PDB entry 7FNI | X-ray diffraction, 1.55 A resolution | chains A and B

[Chain A]
Protein: Pre-mRNA-splicing factor 8
From: Saccharomyces cerevisiae S288C
UniProt: P33334 (PRP8_YEAST); residue numbers follow UniProt; this construct covers 1836-2090
Sequence (258 residues; each row starts with the number of its first residue):
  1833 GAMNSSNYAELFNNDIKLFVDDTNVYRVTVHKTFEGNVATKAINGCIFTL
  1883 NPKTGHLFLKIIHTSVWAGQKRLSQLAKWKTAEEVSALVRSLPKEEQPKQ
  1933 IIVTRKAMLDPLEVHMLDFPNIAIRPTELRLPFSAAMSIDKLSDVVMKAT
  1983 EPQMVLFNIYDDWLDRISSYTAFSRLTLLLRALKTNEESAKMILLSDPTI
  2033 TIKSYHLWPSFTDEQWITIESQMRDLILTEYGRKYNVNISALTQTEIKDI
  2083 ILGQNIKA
Unresolved in the structure: 2070-2090
Sequence notes: expression tag (1833-1835)

[Chain B]
Protein: A1 cistron-splicing factor AAR2
From: Saccharomyces cerevisiae S288C
UniProt: P32357 (AAR2_YEAST); aligned to UniProt positions 1-317 over residues 1-317
Sequence (308 residues; numbered -3 to 317; 13 numbers in that range are skipped by the numbering (no residue carries them; nothing is unmodelled there); the number before each row is that of its first residue; numbers below 1 keep their minus sign (Gly-3 is residue -3)):
    -3 GAMAMNTVPFTSAPIEVTIGIDQYSFNVKENQPFHGIKDIPIGHVHVIHF
    47 QHADNSSMRYGYWFDCRMGNFYIQYDPKDGLYKMMEERDGAKFENIVHNF
    97 KERQMMVSYPKIDEDDTWYNLTEFVQMDKIRKIVRKDENQFSYVDSSMTT
   147 VQENEL
   166 SSSSSDPAHSLNYTVINFKSREAIRPGHEMEDFLDKSYYLNTVMLQGIFK
   216 NSSNYFGELQFAFLNAMFFGNYGSSLQWHAMIELICSSATVPKHMLDKLD
   266 EILYYQIKTLPEQYSDILLNERVWNICLYSSFQKNSLHNTEKIMENKYPE
   316 LL
Unresolved in the structure: -3 to 0, 166-169
Sequence notes: expression tag (-3 to 0); conflict Ser166 (Leu153 in P32357), Ser167 (Lys154 in P32357), Ser170 (Asp in P32357)
Residues lining bound ligands: (1E)-N-hydroxy(phenoxy)ethanimidamide (VW8): Gln19, Tyr20, Ser21, Phe22, Val103, Ser104, Pro106

[How chain A and chain B interact]
Pairs across the interface - 17 pairs, chain A then chain B:
  Gln1907(A) - Met195(B)
  Gln1907(A) - Leu199(B)
  Leu1908(A) - Met195(B)  hydrophobic
  Trp1911(A) - Glu194(B)
  Trp1911(A) - Met195(B)  hydrophobic
  Trp1911(A) - Phe198(B)  hydrophobic
  Asp1942(A) - Lys184(B)  salt bridge
  Asp1942(A) - Phe198(B)
  Glu1945(A) - Lys184(B)  salt bridge
  Val1946(A) - Ile189(B)  hydrophobic
  Val1946(A) - Glu194(B)
  Val1946(A) - Phe198(B)  hydrophobic
  His1947(A) - Glu194(B)  salt bridge
  Leu1949(A) - Lys184(B)
  Leu1949(A) - Ser185(B)
  Leu1949(A) - Arg186(B)
  Asp1950(A) - Arg186(B)  salt bridge

[In short]
The interface between chain A and chain B involves 9 residues on one side and 8 on the other, with 4 salt
bridges. Polar contacts include Asp1942(A)-Lys184(B), Glu1945(A)-Lys184(B) and His1947(A)-Glu194(B). Bound to
chain B: (1E)-N-hydroxy(phenoxy)ethanimidamide.
Chain A is Pre-mRNA-splicing factor 8 and chain B is A1 cistron-splicing factor AAR2, both from Saccharomyces
cerevisiae S288C; the structure, PanDDA analysis group deposition -- Aar2/RNaseH in complex with fragment
P07C09 from the F2X-Universal Library, was determined by X-ray diffraction together with 5ST0, 5ST1, 5ST2,
5ST3, 5ST4, 5ST5 and 248 further entries from the same study.
